7EH2 - chains D and E of the 9 polymer chains in the assembly; structure by X-ray diffraction, 3.34 A resolution.

Chain D:
Name: DNA-directed RNA polymerase subunit beta'
Organism: Thermus thermophilus HB8
Notes: EC 2.7.7.6
Reference sequence: Q8RQE8 (RPOC_THET8); residue numbers follow UniProt; this construct covers 1-1524
Sequence (1524 residues; row label = number of the first residue in the row):
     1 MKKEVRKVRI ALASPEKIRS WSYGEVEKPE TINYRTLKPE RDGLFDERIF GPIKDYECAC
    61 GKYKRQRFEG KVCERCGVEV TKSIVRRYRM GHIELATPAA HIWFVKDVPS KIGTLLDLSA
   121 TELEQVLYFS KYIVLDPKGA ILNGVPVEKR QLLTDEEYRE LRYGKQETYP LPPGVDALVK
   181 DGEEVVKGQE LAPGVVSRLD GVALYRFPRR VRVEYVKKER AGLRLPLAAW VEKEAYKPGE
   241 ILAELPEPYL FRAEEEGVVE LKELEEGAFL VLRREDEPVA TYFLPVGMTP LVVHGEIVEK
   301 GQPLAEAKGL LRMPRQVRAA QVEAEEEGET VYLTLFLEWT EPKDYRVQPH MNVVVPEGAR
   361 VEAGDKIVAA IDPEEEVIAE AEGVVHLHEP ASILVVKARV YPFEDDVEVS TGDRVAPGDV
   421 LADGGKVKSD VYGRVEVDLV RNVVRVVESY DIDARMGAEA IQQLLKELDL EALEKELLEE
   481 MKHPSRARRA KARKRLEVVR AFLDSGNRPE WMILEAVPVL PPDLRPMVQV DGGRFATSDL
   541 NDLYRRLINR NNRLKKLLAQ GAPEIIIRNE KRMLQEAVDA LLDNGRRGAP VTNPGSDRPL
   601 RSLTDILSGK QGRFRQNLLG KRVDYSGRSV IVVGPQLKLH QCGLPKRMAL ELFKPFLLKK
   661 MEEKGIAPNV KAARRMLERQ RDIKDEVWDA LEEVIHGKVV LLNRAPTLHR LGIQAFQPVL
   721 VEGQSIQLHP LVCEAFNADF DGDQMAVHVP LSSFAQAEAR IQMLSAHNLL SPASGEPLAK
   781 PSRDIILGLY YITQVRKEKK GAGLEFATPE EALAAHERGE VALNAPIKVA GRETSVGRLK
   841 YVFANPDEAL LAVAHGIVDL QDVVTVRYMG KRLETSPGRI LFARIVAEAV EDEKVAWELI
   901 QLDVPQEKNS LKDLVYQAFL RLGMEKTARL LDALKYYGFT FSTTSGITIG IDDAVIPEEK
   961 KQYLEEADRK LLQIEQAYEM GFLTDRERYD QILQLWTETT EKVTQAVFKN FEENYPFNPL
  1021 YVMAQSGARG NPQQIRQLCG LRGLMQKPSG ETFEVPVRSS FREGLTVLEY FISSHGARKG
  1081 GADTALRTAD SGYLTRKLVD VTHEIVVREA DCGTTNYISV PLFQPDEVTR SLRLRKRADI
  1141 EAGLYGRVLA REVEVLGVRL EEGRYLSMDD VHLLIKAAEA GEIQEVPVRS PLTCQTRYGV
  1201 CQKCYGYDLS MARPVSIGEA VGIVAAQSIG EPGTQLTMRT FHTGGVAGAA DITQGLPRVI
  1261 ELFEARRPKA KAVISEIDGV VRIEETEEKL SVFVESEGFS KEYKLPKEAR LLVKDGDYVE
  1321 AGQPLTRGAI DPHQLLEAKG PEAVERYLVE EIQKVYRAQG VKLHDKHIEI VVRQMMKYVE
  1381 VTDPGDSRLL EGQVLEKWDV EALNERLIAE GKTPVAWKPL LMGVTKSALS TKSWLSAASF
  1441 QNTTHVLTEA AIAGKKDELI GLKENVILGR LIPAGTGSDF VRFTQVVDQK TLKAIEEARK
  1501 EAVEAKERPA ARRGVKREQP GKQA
Unresolved in the structure: 1-2, 1238-1251, 1503-1524
Metal / ion sites: Zn2+ site 1: C58, C60, C73, C76; Mg2+: D739, D741, D743 (shared with 1 residue of chain I); Zn2+ site 2: C1112, C1194, C1201, C1204

Chain E:
Name: DNA-directed RNA polymerase subunit omega
Organism: Thermus thermophilus HB8
Notes: EC 2.7.7.6
Reference sequence: Q8RQE7 (RPOZ_THET8); residues 1-99 here = UniProt positions 1-99
Sequence (99 residues; row label = number of the first residue in the row):
     1 MAEPGIDKLF GMVDSKYRLT VVVAKRAQQL LRHGFKNTVL EPEERPKMQT LEGLFDDPNA
    61 VTWAMKELLT GRLVFGENLV PEDRLQKEME RLYPVEREE
Unresolved in the structure: 1, 96-99

Chain D / chain E interface:
Pairs across the interface - 102 pairs, chain D then chain E:
  H640(D) - A2(E)
  K664(D) - E52(E)  salt bridge
  D689(D) - L51(E)
  E693(D) - M48(E)
  H696(D) - M48(E)
  H696(D) - D57(E)  salt bridge
  H696(D) - N59(E)  hydrogen bond (backbone-side chain)
  G697(D) - N59(E)  hydrogen bond (backbone-side chain)
  K698(D) - N59(E)
  S753(D) - L31(E)
  S753(D) - V61(E)
  F754(D) - V21(E)  hydrophobic
  F754(D) - A24(E)  hydrophobic
  A757(D) - T20(E)
  A757(D) - A24(E)  hydrophobic
  E758(D) - T20(E)
  R760(D) - E3(E)  salt bridge
  R760(D) - N59(E)  hydrogen bond
  R760(D) - V61(E)
  R760(D) - T62(E)  hydrogen bond
  I761(D) - F10(E)  hydrophobic
  I761(D) - L19(E)  hydrophobic
  I761(D) - T20(E)
  I761(D) - V23(E)  hydrophobic
  I761(D) - M65(E)  hydrophobic
  Q762(D) - Y17(E)
  Q762(D) - T20(E)  hydrogen bond
  L764(D) - A2(E)  hydrophobic
  L764(D) - E3(E)
  A766(D) - A2(E)
  H767(D) - A2(E)
  H767(D) - E3(E)  hydrogen bond (side chain-backbone)
  H767(D) - I6(E)
  G923(D) - D7(E)
  M924(D) - D7(E)  hydrogen bond (backbone-side chain)
  M924(D) - F10(E)  hydrophobic
  E925(D) - A2(E)
  E925(D) - E3(E)
  E925(D) - P4(E)
  E925(D) - G5(E)  hydrogen bond (side chain-backbone)
  E925(D) - D7(E)
  D1208(D) - K16(E)  salt bridge
  M1211(D) - K16(E)
  R1213(D) - F10(E)
  S1216(D) - S15(E)
  S1216(D) - K16(E)
  I1217(D) - S15(E)  hydrogen bond (backbone-side chain)
  I1217(D) - Y17(E)
  G1218(D) - Y17(E)
  E1219(D) - Y17(E)  hydrogen bond
  G1475(D) - Y17(E)
  T1476(D) - Y17(E)
  T1476(D) - T20(E)
  T1476(D) - V21(E)
  F1480(D) - D14(E)
  F1480(D) - R18(E)  hydrogen bond (backbone-side chain)
  F1480(D) - E77(E)
  V1481(D) - S15(E)
  V1481(D) - Y17(E)
  V1481(D) - R18(E)
  V1481(D) - V21(E)
  R1482(D) - V21(E)
  R1482(D) - K25(E)
  F1483(D) - K25(E)
  T1484(D) - R18(E)  hydrogen bond
  T1484(D) - V22(E)
  T1484(D) - K25(E)  hydrogen bond (backbone-side chain)
  T1484(D) - G76(E)
  T1484(D) - E77(E)
  Q1485(D) - V74(E)
  Q1485(D) - F75(E)
  Q1485(D) - G76(E)  hydrogen bond (backbone-backbone)
  Q1485(D) - N78(E)
  Q1485(D) - L79(E)  hydrogen bond (side chain-backbone)
  Q1485(D) - V80(E)  hydrogen bond (side chain-backbone)
  Q1485(D) - E82(E)  hydrogen bond
  V1486(D) - V22(E)
  V1486(D) - K25(E)
  V1486(D) - Q29(E)  hydrogen bond (backbone-side chain)
  V1486(D) - V74(E)
  V1487(D) - L73(E)
  V1487(D) - V74(E)  hydrogen bond (backbone-backbone)
  D1488(D) - R26(E)  salt bridge
  D1488(D) - N37(E)
  D1488(D) - V39(E)
  D1488(D) - R72(E)
  D1488(D) - L73(E)
  D1488(D) - M89(E)
  Q1489(D) - R72(E)  hydrogen bond (backbone-backbone)
  Q1489(D) - V74(E)
  K1490(D) - Y93(E)
  T1491(D) - M89(E)
  T1491(D) - L92(E)
  T1491(D) - Y93(E)
  I1495(D) - V80(E)  hydrophobic
  I1495(D) - R84(E)
  I1495(D) - E88(E)
  A1498(D) - E88(E)
  R1499(D) - L79(E)  hydrogen bond (side chain-backbone)
  R1499(D) - V80(E)
  R1499(D) - P81(E)
  R1499(D) - R84(E)
Other interface residues (no listed pair), chain D (48 interface residues in all): Q756, A928, D1479, A1494
Other interface residues (no listed pair), chain E (55 interface residues in all): A27, Q28, K47, T50, P58, L85, R91

In short:
48 residues of chain D face 55 of chain E across their interface; the contacts include 21 hydrogen bonds and 5
salt bridges. Polar pairs include K664(D)-E52(E), H696(D)-D57(E) and R760(D)-E3(E). C58(D), C60(D), C73(D) and
C76(D) coordinate Zn2+ site 1. D739(D), D741(D) and D743(D) coordinate Mg2+.
Chain D is DNA-directed RNA polymerase subunit beta' and chain E is DNA-directed RNA polymerase subunit omega,
both from Thermus thermophilus HB8; the structure, Thermus thermophilus transcription initiation complex
containing a template-strand pyrimidine at position TSS-2 and GpG RNA primer, was determined by X-ray
diffraction (same publication as 7EH0 and 7EH1).
